PDB entry 2F2Q | X-ray diffraction, 1.45 A resolution | chain A

== Chain A ==
Name: Lysozyme
Organism: Enterobacteria phage T4
Notes: EC 3.2.1.17
Reference sequence: P00720 (LYS_BPT4); aligned to UniProt positions 1-175 over residues 1-175 (the alignment contains insertions or deletions, so no single offset holds)
Chain sequence (175 residues; each row starts with the number of its first residue):
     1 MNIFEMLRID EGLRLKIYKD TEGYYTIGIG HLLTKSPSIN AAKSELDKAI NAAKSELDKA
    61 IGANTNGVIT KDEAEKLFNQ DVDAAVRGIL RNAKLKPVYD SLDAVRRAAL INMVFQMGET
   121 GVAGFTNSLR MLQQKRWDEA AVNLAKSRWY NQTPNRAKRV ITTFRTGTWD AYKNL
Sequence notes: engineered mutation I39 (Leu in P00720), A63 (Arg in P00720), T65 (Cys in P00720), A108 (Cys in P00720); insertion (48-58)
Ligand contacts:
  - guanidine (GAI): I61, A63, N64, T65, V68, I69, E73
  - 2-hydroxyethyl disulfide (HED): F4, N79, V82, D83, V86
Swiss-Prot annotation at these positions:
  - active site (Proton donor/acceptor): E11, D20
  - binding site (substrate): L32

== Overview ==
Ligands of chain A: guanidine and 2-hydroxyethyl disulfide. UniProt lists active-site residues E11 and D20 and
substrate-binding residue L32.
Chain A is Lysozyme (Enterobacteria phage T4); the structure, High resolution crystal structure of T4 lysozyme
mutant L20R63/A liganded to guanidinium ion, was determined by X-ray diffraction, deposited together with 2F32
and 2F47.
